Entry 6CWK (X-ray diffraction, 1.26 A resolution); this record covers chain A.

Chain A:
Name: Anti-Ricin antibody
From: Vicugna pacos
Notes: antibody fragment or engineered binder
Sequence (137 residues; numbered 1 to 137; the number before each row is that of its first residue):
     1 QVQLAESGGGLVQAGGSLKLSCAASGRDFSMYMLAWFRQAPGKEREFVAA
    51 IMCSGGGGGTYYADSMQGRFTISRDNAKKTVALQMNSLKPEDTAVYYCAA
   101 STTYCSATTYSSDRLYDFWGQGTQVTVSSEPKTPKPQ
Unresolved in the structure: 130-137
Disulfide bonds: Cys-22/Cys-98, Cys-53/Cys-105

Overview:
Chain A is Anti-Ricin antibody (Vicugna pacos); the structure, Anti-RTA VHH antibody, was determined by X-ray
diffraction (same publication as 6CWG).
